PDB entry 4ELW | X-ray diffraction, 2.55 A resolution | chains A and E of the 6 polymer chains in the assembly

Chain A (and E):
Protein: 1,4-Dihydroxy-2-naphthoyl-CoA synthase
From: Escherichia coli
Notes: EC 4.1.3.36; chain E of this document is another copy of the same molecule, construct and numbering; everything in this record applies to it too
UniProt: P0ABU0 (MENB_ECOLI); residues 1-285 here = UniProt positions 1-285
Chain sequence (285 residues; each row starts with the number of its first residue):
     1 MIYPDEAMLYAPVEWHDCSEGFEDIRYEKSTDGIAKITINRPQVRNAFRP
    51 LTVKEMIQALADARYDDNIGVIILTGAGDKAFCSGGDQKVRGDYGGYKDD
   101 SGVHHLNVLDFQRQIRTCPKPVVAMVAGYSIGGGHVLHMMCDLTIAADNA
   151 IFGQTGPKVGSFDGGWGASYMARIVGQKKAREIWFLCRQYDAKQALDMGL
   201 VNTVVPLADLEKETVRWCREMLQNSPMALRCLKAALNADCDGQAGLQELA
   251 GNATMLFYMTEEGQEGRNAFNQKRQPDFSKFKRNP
Not modelled in the structure: 1-3, 90-104 (chain E: 1-4, 88-102, 270-275)
Ligand contacts: succinic acid (SIN): Ala-172, Arg-173, Ile-174, Val-175, Gly-176
UniProt features mapped onto this chain:
  - binding site (substrate): Arg-45, Ser-84 to Lys-89, Tyr-97, Tyr-129 to Gly-133, Thr-155, Ser-161, Tyr-258, Lys-273
  - binding site (hydrogencarbonate): Gln-154 to Gly-156
  - site (Important for catalysis): Tyr-97, Tyr-258
  - mutagenesis: Lys-89 (K89A: Strongly decreases affinity for substrate and DHNA-CoA synthase activity), Arg-91 (R91A: Loss of DHNA-CoA synthase activity), Tyr-97 (Y97F: Loss of DHNA-CoA synthase activity), Gln-154 (Q154A: Reduces the specific DHNA-CoA synthase activity by 15-fold, whereas its affinity for hydrogencarbonate is reduced by 36-fold), Gly-156 (G156D: Loss of DHNA-CoA synthase activity), Trp-184 (W184F: Reduces the specific DHNA-CoA synthase activity by 530-fold, whereas its affinity for hydrogencarbonate is reduced by 20-fold), Arg-267 (R267A: Strongly decreases affinity for substrate and DHNA-CoA synthase activity), Phe-270 (F270A: Strongly decreases affinity for substrate and DHNA-CoA synthase activity), Lys-273 (K273A: Impairs protein folding)

How chain A and chain E interact:
Contacting residue pairs - 54 pairs, chain A then chain E:
  Arg-64(A) / Pro-285(E)  hydrogen bond (side chain-backbone)
  Tyr-65(A) / Pro-285(E)  hydrophobic
  Asp-67(A) / Arg-283(E)
  Asn-68(A) / Arg-283(E)
  Ile-69(A) / Arg-283(E)
  Gly-70(A) / Arg-283(E)
  Pro-119(A) / Pro-285(E)
  Lys-120(A) / Arg-283(E)  hydrogen bond (side chain-backbone)
  Leu-222(A) / Arg-283(E)
  Gln-223(A) / Phe-278(E)
  Asn-224(A) / Phe-278(E)
  Ser-225(A) / Phe-257(E)
  Ser-225(A) / Glu-262(E)  hydrogen bond
  Ser-225(A) / Phe-278(E)
  Pro-226(A) / Glu-262(E)
  Pro-226(A) / Arg-283(E)
  Met-227(A) / Phe-257(E)  hydrophobic
  Met-227(A) / Glu-262(E)  hydrogen bond (backbone-side chain)
  Arg-230(A) / Asn-284(E)  hydrogen bond (side chain-backbone)
  Arg-230(A) / Pro-285(E)  hydrogen bond (side chain-backbone)
  Ala-238(A) / Leu-246(E)  hydrophobic
  Asp-239(A) / Gln-243(E)  hydrogen bond
  Gln-243(A) / Asp-239(E)  hydrogen bond
  Leu-246(A) / Ala-238(E)
  Leu-246(A) / Leu-246(E)  hydrophobic
  Ala-253(A) / Leu-256(E)
  Met-255(A) / Asn-284(E)
  Leu-256(A) / Ala-253(E)
  Leu-256(A) / Leu-256(E)  hydrophobic
  Leu-256(A) / Phe-257(E)  hydrophobic
  Leu-256(A) / Thr-260(E)
  Phe-257(A) / Ser-225(E)
  Phe-257(A) / Met-227(E)  hydrophobic
  Phe-257(A) / Leu-256(E)  hydrophobic
  Met-259(A) / Thr-260(E)
  Thr-260(A) / Leu-256(E)
  Thr-260(A) / Met-259(E)
  Glu-262(A) / Ser-225(E)  hydrogen bond
  Glu-262(A) / Pro-226(E)
  Glu-262(A) / Met-227(E)  hydrogen bond (side chain-backbone)
  Phe-278(A) / Gln-223(E)
  Phe-278(A) / Asn-224(E)
  Phe-278(A) / Ser-225(E)
  Lys-282(A) / Asp-67(E)
  Arg-283(A) / Asp-67(E)
  Arg-283(A) / Ile-69(E)
  Arg-283(A) / Gly-70(E)
  Arg-283(A) / Leu-222(E)  hydrogen bond (side chain-backbone)
  Arg-283(A) / Pro-226(E)
  Asn-284(A) / Arg-230(E)  hydrogen bond (backbone-side chain)
  Pro-285(A) / Arg-64(E)  hydrogen bond (backbone-side chain)
  Pro-285(A) / Tyr-65(E)  hydrophobic
  Pro-285(A) / Pro-119(E)
  Pro-285(A) / Arg-230(E)  hydrogen bond (backbone-side chain)
Other interface residues (no listed pair), chain A (33 interface residues in all): Ala-228, Leu-249
Other interface residues (no listed pair), chain E (33 interface residues in all): Lys-120, Ala-228, Leu-249, Ala-250, Pro-276, Lys-282

Summary:
The chain A/chain E interface involves 33 residues from each chain; the contacts include 14 hydrogen bonds.
Polar contacts include Arg-64(A)/Pro-285(E), Lys-120(A)/Arg-283(E) and Ser-225(A)/Glu-262(E). Chain A binds
succinic acid. UniProt lists 17 substrate-binding residues, 3 hydrogencarbonate-binding residues and 9
mutagenesis sites on chain A.
Both chains are 1,4-Dihydroxy-2-naphthoyl-CoA synthase (Escherichia coli). Entry 4ELW (Structure of E. coli.
1,4-dihydroxy-2- naphthoyl coenzyme A synthases (MENB) in complex with nitrate) was determined by X-ray
diffraction, deposited together with 4EML, 4ELS and 4ELX.
